PDB entry 8JBX | electron microscopy, 3.35 A resolution | chains H and J of the 10 polymer chains in the assembly

# Chain H
Molecule: Histone H2B type 1-C/E/F/G/I
Source organism: Homo sapiens
Reference sequence: P62807 (H2B1C_HUMAN); residues 1-125 here correspond to UniProt positions 2-126 (UniProt number = residue number + 1)
Sequence (125 residues; row label = number of the first residue in the row):
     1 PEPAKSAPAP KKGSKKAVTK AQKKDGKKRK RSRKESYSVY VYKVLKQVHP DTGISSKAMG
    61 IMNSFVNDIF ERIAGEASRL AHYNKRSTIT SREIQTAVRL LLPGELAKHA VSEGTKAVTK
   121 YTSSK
Disordered / not traced: 1-31, 125
Swiss-Prot annotation at these positions:
  - modified residue: Pro1 (N-acetylproline), Glu2 (ADP-ribosyl glutamic acid), Lys5 (N6-(2-hydroxyisobutyryl)lysine), Ser6 (ADP-ribosylserine), Lys11 (N6-(beta-hydroxybutyryl)lysine), Lys12 (N6-(2-hydroxyisobutyryl)lysine), Ser14 (Phosphoserine), Lys15 (N6-acetyllysine), Lys16 (N6-(beta-hydroxybutyryl)lysine), Lys20 (N6-(2-hydroxyisobutyryl)lysine), Lys23 (N6-(2-hydroxyisobutyryl)lysine), Lys24 (N6-(2-hydroxyisobutyryl)lysine), Lys34 (N6-(2-hydroxyisobutyryl)lysine), Glu35 (PolyADP-ribosyl glutamic acid), Ser36 (Phosphoserine), Lys43 (N6-(2-hydroxyisobutyryl)lysine), Lys46 (N6-(2-hydroxyisobutyryl)lysine), Lys57 (N6,N6-dimethyllysine), Arg79 (Dimethylated arginine), Lys85 (N6,N6,N6-trimethyllysine) and 6 more in UniProt
  - glycosylation: Ser112 (O-linked (GlcNAc) serine)
  - cross-link (Glycyl lysine isopeptide (Lys-Gly)): Lys5 (interchain with G-Cter in SUMO2), Lys20 (interchain with G-Cter in SUMO2), Lys34 (interchain with G-Cter in ubiquitin), Lys120 (interchain with G-Cter in ubiquitin)
Reported in the primary citation:
  - binding site for the 147-nt DNA strand: Tyr40, Tyr42, Ser56

# Chain J
Molecule: 147-nt DNA strand
Sequence (147 nucleotides; each row starts with the number of its first residue; numbers below 1 keep their minus sign (DA-73 is residue -73)):
   -73 ATCGGATGTA TATATCTGAC ACGTGCCTGG AGACTAGGGA GTAATCCCCT TGGCGGTTAA
   -13 AACGCGGGGG ACAGCGCGTA CGTGCGTTTA AGCGGTGCTA GAGCTGTCTA CGACCAATTG
    47 AGCGGCCTCG GCACCGGGAT TCTCGAT
Disordered / not traced: -73, 73

# How chain H and chain J interact
Pairs across the interface - 14 pairs, chain H then chain J:
  Ser32(H) with DC30(J), phosphate contact
  Arg33(H) with DC-47(J), base contact; DT-46(J), hydrogen bond to the sugar
  Glu35(H) with DG-45(J), sugar contact
  Tyr42(H) with DA-53(J), hydrogen bond to the phosphate
  Gly53(H) with DA-53(J), phosphate contact
  Ile54(H) with DA-53(J), hydrogen bond to the phosphate
  Ser55(H) with DC-54(J), phosphate contact
  Ser56(H) with DC-54(J), hydrogen bond to the phosphate
  Arg86(H) with DA-34(J), salt bridge to the phosphate; DG-33(J), salt bridge to the phosphate
  Ser87(H) with DG-35(J), hydrogen bond to the phosphate; DA-34(J), hydrogen bond to the phosphate
  Thr88(H) with DA-34(J), phosphate contact
Also at the interface, not in a pair above, chain H (13 interface residues in all): Lys46, Lys85
Also at the interface, not in a pair above, chain J (10 interface residues in all): DC-52

# Summary
13 residues of chain H face 10 of chain J across their interface; the contacts include 6 hydrogen bonds and 2
salt bridges. Polar pairs include Arg33(H)-DT-46(J), Tyr42(H)-DA-53(J) and Ile54(H)-DA-53(J). From the paper:
a binding site for the 147-nt DNA strand at Tyr40(H), Tyr42(H) and Ser56(H).
Here chain H is Histone H2B type 1-C/E/F/G/I (Homo sapiens) and chain J is a 147-nt DNA strand. Entry 8JBX
(Human canonical 601 DNA nucleosome) was determined by electron microscopy together with 8JCC and 8JCD from
the same study.
